PDB entry 7BAB | X-ray diffraction, 1.30 A resolution | chains A and B

# Chain A
Protein: 14-3-3 protein sigma
Source organism: Homo sapiens
UniProtKB: P31947 (1433S_HUMAN); residues 1-231 here = UniProt positions 1-231
Amino-acid sequence (236 residues; row label = number of the first residue in the row; numbers below 1 keep their minus sign (Gly-4 is residue -4)):
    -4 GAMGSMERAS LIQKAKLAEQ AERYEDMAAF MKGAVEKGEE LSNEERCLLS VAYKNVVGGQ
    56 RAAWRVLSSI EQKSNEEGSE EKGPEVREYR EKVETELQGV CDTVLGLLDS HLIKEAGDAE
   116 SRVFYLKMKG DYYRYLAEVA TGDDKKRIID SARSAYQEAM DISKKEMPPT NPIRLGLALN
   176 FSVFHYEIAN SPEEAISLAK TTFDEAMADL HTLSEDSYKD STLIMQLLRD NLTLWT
Sequence notes: expression tag (-4 to 0); engineered mutation Asn38 (Cys in P31947), Cys42 (Asn in P31947)
Covalent attachments: compound T6W linked to Cys42
Ion coordination: Mg2+ site 1 near Glu2 (its only coordinating residue here); Mg2+ site 2 near Ser37 (its only coordinating residue here); Mg2+ site 3: Glu86, Glu89
Ligand contacts: T6W (2-[2-chloranyl-4-[oxidanyl(oxidanylidene)-$l4-azanyl]phenoxy]-2-methyl-N-(2-sulfanylethyl)propanamide): Ser45, Val46, Phe119, Lys122, Pro167, Ile168, Gly171, Leu172, Asp215, Leu218, Ile219
Curated features (UniProtKB/Swiss-Prot):
  - site (Interaction with phosphoserine on interacting protein): Arg56, Arg129
  - modified residue (Phosphoserine): Ser5, Ser74
From the paper describing this entry:
  - binding site for T6W: Cys42

# Chain B
Protein: Estrogen receptor
UniProtKB: P03372 (ESR1_HUMAN); residue numbers follow UniProt; this construct covers 588-595
Amino-acid sequence (8 residues; each row starts with the number of its first residue):
   588 AEGFPATV
Unresolved in the structure: 588-590
Modified positions: Thr594 (phosphothreonine; TPO)
From the paper describing this entry:
  - post-translational modification sites: Thr594 (citing earlier work)

# How chain A and chain B interact
Residue-residue contacts - 21 pairs, chain A then chain B:
  Lys49(A) - Thr594(B)
  Lys49(A) - Val595(B)
  Arg56(A) - Thr594(B)
  Lys122(A) - Val595(B)  hydrogen bond (side chain-backbone)
  Arg129(A) - Thr594(B)
  Tyr130(A) - Thr594(B)
  Gly171(A) - Val595(B)
  Leu174(A) - Ala593(B)
  Leu174(A) - Thr594(B)
  Leu174(A) - Val595(B)  hydrophobic
  Asn175(A) - Thr594(B)
  Asn175(A) - Val595(B)  hydrogen bond (side chain-backbone)
  Val178(A) - Pro592(B)  hydrophobic
  Val178(A) - Ala593(B)
  Val178(A) - Thr594(B)
  Glu182(A) - Pro592(B)
  Leu222(A) - Val595(B)  hydrophobic
  Asn226(A) - Pro592(B)
  Asn226(A) - Ala593(B)  hydrogen bond (side chain-backbone)
  Leu229(A) - Pro592(B)  hydrophobic
  Trp230(A) - Pro592(B)  hydrophobic
Other interface residues (no listed pair), chain A (16 interface residues in all): Arg60, Asp126
Other interface residues (no listed pair), chain B (5 interface residues in all): Phe591

# Summary
16 residues of chain A and 5 residues of chain B are in contact, with 3 hydrogen bonds. Among the polar pairs
are Lys122(A)-Val595(B), Asn175(A)-Val595(B) and Asn226(A)-Ala593(B). Covalently linked compound T6W: at
Cys42(A). Glu86(A) and Glu89(A) coordinate Mg2+ site 3. From the paper: a binding site for T6W at Cys42(A); a
modification site at Thr594(B).
Chain A is 14-3-3 protein sigma (Homo sapiens) and chain B is Estrogen receptor; the structure,
Cys-42-tethered stabilizer 13 of 14-3-3(sigma)/ERa PPI, was determined by X-ray diffraction, deposited
together with 7B9M, 7B9R, 7B9T, 7BA3, 7BA5, 7BA6 and 4 further entries.
